7V8I - chains C and D of the 4 polymer chains in the assembly; structure by electron microscopy, 3.60 A resolution.

== Chain C ==
Molecule: Lipoprotein-releasing system transmembrane protein LolC
Source organism: Escherichia coli K-12
Reference sequence: P0ADC3 (LOLC_ECOLI); residues 1-399 here = UniProt positions 1-399
Amino-acid sequence (399 residues; numbered 1 to 399; the number before each row is that of its first residue):
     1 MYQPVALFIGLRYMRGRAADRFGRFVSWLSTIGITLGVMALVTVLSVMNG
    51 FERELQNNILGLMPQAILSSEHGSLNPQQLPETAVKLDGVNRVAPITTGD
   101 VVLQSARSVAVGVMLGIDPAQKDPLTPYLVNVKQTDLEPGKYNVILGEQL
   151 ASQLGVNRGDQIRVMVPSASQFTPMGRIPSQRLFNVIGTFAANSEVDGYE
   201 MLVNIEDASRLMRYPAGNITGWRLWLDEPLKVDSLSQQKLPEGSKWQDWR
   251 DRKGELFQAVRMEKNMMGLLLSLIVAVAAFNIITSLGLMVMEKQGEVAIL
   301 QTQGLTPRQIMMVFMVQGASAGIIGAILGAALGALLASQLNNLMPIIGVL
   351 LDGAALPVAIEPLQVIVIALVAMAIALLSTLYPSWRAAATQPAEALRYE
Disordered / not traced: 1, 398-399
What the authors report for this chain:
  - mutagenesis - M48D, F51D, L55D, V260D, E263A, E263D, E263F, E263K, E263Q, E263S: abolished growth

== Chain D ==
Molecule: Lipoprotein-releasing system ATP-binding protein LolD
Source organism: Escherichia coli K-12
Notes: EC 7.6.2.-
Reference sequence: P75957 (LOLD_ECOLI); residue numbers follow UniProt; this construct covers 1-233
Amino-acid sequence (233 residues; numbered 1 to 233; the number before each row is that of its first residue):
     1 MNKILLQCDNLCKRYQEGSVQTDVLHNVSFSVGEGEMMAIVGSSGSGKST
    51 LLHLLGGLDTPTSGDVIFNGQPMSKLSSAAKAELRNQKLGFIYQFHHLLP
   101 DFTALENVAMPLLIGKKKPAEINSRALEMLKAVGLDHRANHRPSELSGGE
   151 RQRVAIARALVNNPRLVLADQPTGNLDARNADSIFQLLGELNRLQGTAFL
   201 VVTHDLQLAKRMSRQLEMRDGRLTAELSLMGAE
Disordered / not traced: 1, 231-233
Sequence notes: engineered mutation Gln171 (Glu in P75957)
Metal / ion sites: Mg2+: Ser49, Gln94 (together with AMP-PNP)
Residues lining bound ligands:
  - AMP-PNP (ANP; phosphoaminophosphonic acid-adenylate ester), molecule 1: Lys13, Tyr15, Thr22, Val24, Ser44, Gly45, Ser46, Gly47, Lys48, Ser49, Thr50, Gln94, His204
  - AMP-PNP (ANP), molecule 2: Arg138, His141, Glu145, Leu146, Ser147, Gly148, Gly149, Glu150, Asn175
Curated features (UniProtKB/Swiss-Prot):
  - binding site (ATP): Gly42 to Ser49
  - mutagenesis: Gly42 (G42D: Loss of lipoprotein release when overexpressed)
What the authors report for this chain:
  - conformationally variable residues (domain motion): Gly45

== How chain C and chain D interact ==
Contacting residue pairs (48):
  Tyr2(C) with Leu105(D); Glu106(D); Leu113(D), hydrophobic; Asn123(D)
  Phe8(C) with Phe102(D), hydrophobic; Glu106(D); Met110(D), hydrophobic; Leu113(D), hydrophobic
  Ile9(C) with Phe102(D), hydrophobic
  Arg12(C) with Asp101(D), hydrogen bond (side chain-backbone); Phe102(D); Glu106(D), salt bridge; Arg142(D)
  Tyr13(C) with Leu99(D); Asp101(D); Phe102(D), hydrophobic
  Gly16(C) with Asp101(D)
  Arg17(C) with Pro100(D); Asp101(D)
  Glu296(C) with Leu99(D); Pro100(D)
  Ile299(C) with His97(D); Leu98(D); Leu99(D), hydrophobic; Arg158(D)
  Leu300(C) with Leu99(D), hydrophobic
  Gln301(C) with Arg85(D), hydrogen bond (backbone-side chain)
  Thr302(C) with Arg85(D); Tyr93(D), hydrogen bond
  Gln303(C) with Asn86(D); Met110(D); Pro111(D); Ile114(D); Arg158(D)
  Gly304(C) with Ala82(D); Arg85(D); Asn86(D)
  Leu305(C) with Ile114(D), hydrophobic
  Thr306(C) with Ala82(D)
  Gln391(C) with Gly57(D); Leu58(D); Thr60(D)
  Pro392(C) with Leu58(D); Asp59(D); Tyr93(D)
  Ala393(C) with Leu58(D); Asp59(D)
  Glu394(C) with His97(D), salt bridge
Also at the interface, not in a pair above, chain C (23 interface residues in all): Lys293, Pro307, Leu396
Also at the interface, not in a pair above, chain D (28 interface residues in all): Ser78, Ala79, Phe91, Asn107, Pro119

== Summary ==
Chain C and chain D form an interface of 23 and 28 residues respectively; the contacts include 3 hydrogen
bonds and 2 salt bridges. Polar pairs include Arg12(C)-Glu106(D), Glu394(C)-His97(D) and Arg12(C)-Asp101(D).
From the paper: M48D, F51D and L55D of chain C, among others, abolish growth; conformational variability at
Gly45(D); 10 substitutions were tested in all.
Here chain C is Lipoprotein-releasing system transmembrane protein LolC and chain D is Lipoprotein-releasing
system ATP-binding protein LolD, both from Escherichia coli K-12. Entry 7V8I (LolCD(E171Q)E with bound AMPPNP
in nanodiscs) was determined by electron microscopy, deposited together with 7V8L and 7V8M.
